4OWC - chain A; structure by X-ray diffraction, 1.62 A resolution.

== Chain A ==
Name: Lysozyme C
From: Gallus gallus
Notes: EC 3.2.1.17
Reference sequence: P00698 (LYSC_CHICK); residues 1-129 here correspond to UniProt positions 19-147 (UniProt number = residue number + 18)
Amino-acid sequence (129 residues; numbered 1 to 129; the number before each row is that of its first residue):
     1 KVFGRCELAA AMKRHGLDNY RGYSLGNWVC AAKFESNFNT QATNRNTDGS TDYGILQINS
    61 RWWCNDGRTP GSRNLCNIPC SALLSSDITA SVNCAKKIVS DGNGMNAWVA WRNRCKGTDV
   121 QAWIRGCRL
Disulfides: Cys6-Cys127, Cys30-Cys115, Cys64-Cys80, Cys76-Cys94
Bound ions: platinum (II) ion: His15 (together with iodide ion); Na+: Ser60, Cys64, Ser72, Arg73
Swiss-Prot annotation at these positions:
  - active site: Glu35, Asp52
  - binding site (substrate): Asp101
Reported in the primary citation:
  - platinum (II) ion coordination: His15
  - binding site for iodide ion: Arg14

== Overview ==
Ser60, Cys64, Ser72 and Arg73 coordinate Na+. From UniProt: active-site residues Glu35 and Asp52 and
substrate-binding residue Asp101. The paper reports a binding site for iodide ion at Arg14; platinum (II) ion
coordination by His15.
Chain A is Lysozyme C (Gallus gallus); the structure, PtI6 binding to HEWL, was determined by X-ray
diffraction together with 4OWE and 4OWH from the same study.
